PDB entry 1CIC | X-ray diffraction, 2.50 A resolution | chains A and C of the 4 polymer chains in the assembly

Chain A:
Protein: Protein (ig heavy chain V regions)
Organism: Mus musculus
Notes: fragment: fab immunoglobulin fragment
Reference sequence: Q9R1A5 (Q9R1A5_MOUSE); numbering as in UniProt (aligned over 1-214)
Chain sequence (214 residues; each row starts with the number of its first residue):
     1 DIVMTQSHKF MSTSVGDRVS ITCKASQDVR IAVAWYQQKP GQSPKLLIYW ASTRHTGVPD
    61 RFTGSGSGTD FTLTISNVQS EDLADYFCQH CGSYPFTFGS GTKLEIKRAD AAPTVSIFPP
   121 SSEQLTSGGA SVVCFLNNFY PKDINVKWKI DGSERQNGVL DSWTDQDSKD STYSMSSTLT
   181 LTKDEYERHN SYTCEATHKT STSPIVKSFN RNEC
Disulfides: C23-C88, C134-C194

Chain C:
Protein: Protein (ig heavy chain V regions)
Organism: Mus musculus
Notes: fragment: fab immunoglobulin fragment
Reference sequence: Q9R1A5 (Q9R1A5_MOUSE); residues 1-214 here correspond to UniProt positions 15-228 (UniProt number = residue number + 14)
Chain sequence (214 residues; each row starts with the number of its first residue):
     1 DIQMTQSPAS LSASVGETVT ITCRASGNIH NYLAWYQQKQ GKSPQLLVYY TTTLADGVPS
    61 RFSGSGSGTQ YSLKINSLQP EDFGSYYCQH FWSTPRTFGG GTKLELKRAD AAPTVSIFPP
   121 SSEQLTSGGA SVVCFLNNFY PKDINVKWKI DGSERQNGVL DSWTDQDSKD STYSMSSTLT
   181 LTKDEYERHN SYTCEATHKT STSPIVKSFN RNEC
Disulfides: C23-C88, C134-C194

Chain A / chain C interface:
Pairs across the interface (9; chain A residue first):
  W50(A) with Y32(C); Y50(C), hydrogen bond
  C91(A) with Y32(C), hydrogen bond (backbone-side chain)
  G92(A) with Y32(C); W92(C), hydrogen bond (backbone-side chain)
  S93(A) with H30(C); W92(C)
  Y94(A) with H30(C), hydrogen bond (backbone-side chain); N31(C), hydrogen bond
Other interface residues (no listed pair), chain A (6 interface residues in all): A32

Overview:
The interface between chain A and chain C involves 6 residues on one side and 5 on the other; the contacts
include 5 hydrogen bonds. Polar contacts include W50(A)-Y50(C), C91(A)-Y32(C) and G92(A)-W92(C).
Chain A is Protein (ig heavy chain V regions) and chain C is Protein (ig heavy chain V regions), both from Mus
musculus; the structure, Idiotope-anti-idiotope fab-fab complex; D1.3-E225, was determined by X-ray
diffraction.
